Entry 5GAS (electron microscopy, 9.50 A resolution (very low resolution: no residue pairs are listed; an interface is given only as per-side residue counts)); this record covers chains P and Q of the 26 polymer chains in the assembly.

[Chain P (and Q)]
Protein: Vacuolar type ATP synthase subunit
Organism: Thermus thermophilus
Notes: chain Q of this document is another copy of the same molecule, construct and numbering; everything in this record applies to it too
UniProtKB: P74900 (P74900_THETH); residues -18 to 80 here correspond to UniProt positions 1-99 (UniProt number = residue number + 19)
Amino-acid sequence (99 residues; row label = number of the first residue in the row; numbers below 1 keep their minus sign (Met-18 is residue -18)):
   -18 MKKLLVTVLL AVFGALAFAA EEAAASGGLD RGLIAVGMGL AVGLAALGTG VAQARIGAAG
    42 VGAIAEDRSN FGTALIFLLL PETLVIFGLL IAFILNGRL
Disordered / not traced: -18 to 0
Reported in the primary citation:
  - catalytic residues: Glu63 (citing earlier work)

[Chain P / chain Q interface]
At this resolution (10 A) residue pairs are not listed: 16 residues of chain P and 15 of chain Q lie at the interface.

[Summary]
Chain P and chain Q form an interface of 16 and 15 residues respectively. From the paper: the catalytic
residue Glu63(P).
Chain P and chain Q are both Vacuolar type ATP synthase subunit (Thermus thermophilus); the structure, Thermus
thermophilus V/A-ATPase, conformation 2, was determined by electron microscopy together with 5GAR from the
same study.
